PDB entry 9K09 | electron microscopy, 2.60 A resolution | chains C and v of the 48 polymer chains in the assembly

# Chain C
Molecule: Tail fiber protein
From: Anabaena phage A-4L
Reference sequence: A0A059PY41 (A0A059PY41_9CAUD); numbering as in UniProt (aligned over 1-372)
Amino-acid sequence (372 residues; row label = number of the first residue in the row):
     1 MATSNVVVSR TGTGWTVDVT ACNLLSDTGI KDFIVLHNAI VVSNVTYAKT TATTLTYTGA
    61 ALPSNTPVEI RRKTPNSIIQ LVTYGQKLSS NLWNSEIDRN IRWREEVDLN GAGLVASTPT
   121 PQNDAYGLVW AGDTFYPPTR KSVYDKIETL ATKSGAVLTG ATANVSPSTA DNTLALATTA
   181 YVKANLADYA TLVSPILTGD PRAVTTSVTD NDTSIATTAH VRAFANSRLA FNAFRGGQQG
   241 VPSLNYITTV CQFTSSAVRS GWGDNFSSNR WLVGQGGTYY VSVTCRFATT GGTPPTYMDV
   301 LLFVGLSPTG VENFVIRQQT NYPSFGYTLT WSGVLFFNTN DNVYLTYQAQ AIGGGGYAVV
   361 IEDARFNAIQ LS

# Chain v
Molecule: Tail tubular protein B
From: Anabaena phage A-4L
Reference sequence: A0A059PYE2 (A0A059PYE2_9CAUD); residue numbers follow UniProt; this construct covers 1-1015
Amino-acid sequence (1015 residues; numbered 1 to 1015; the number before each row is that of its first residue):
     1 MTDQFERNNI RNNEVAAEQS IQSNNFGGLN TLASPLNVPY QDSPLLLNTT VDTSGQVYKR
    61 KGTRITYTTT GTSTGCYITG FTSGLAYQFQ VAKRGRDILL FQTTNDVTSL LLTKSNVWDT
   121 RAEAVRPSVV TTSEVTPRVI FATGVNKPVQ LLFVEQQTTQ TANGTSVVFS SADRFVNAST
   181 ANCLVYVNRV LVSAPSFSYN AGTKQLTVSN LGSTVIGDVI DLVSVTWQWW AESQFWYGDR
   241 FFGSTTRFNS VSFDRVVKIP TSITTQNNGS DPYYRMRLYK QSNRTGSPNL NEVVQPQLAD
   301 DWAFSDGSIY NYSVNDYPNP SPFWVVFGAL VGGGQPSTVY FSRRRGLGFA NGTSVQASKI
   361 DVVVNGVQRT PIYTPGSAPD SVYRNYYTYF ADTTGAATGT SSTSLVNGIF FDAIPLGLAT
   421 NDTVEASNNT NIHIGSASIA TRYNYNDGSY IPAFGLGDFA DYLNGYYPSV VTFFQGRLVF
   481 GGFPHRPLQV VFSNVNDNIT PGRYYNSFSI TDDNTALSSA FDIILNSRPD DRVVALIEWQ
   541 SSLFILTRQA VFRANGGSSI LSSTNRVISY VSSNGCTNSR CIVRTDFNVM YLSDTGVYNI
   601 NPLVENGEYT VKELSIKIRD KFGVTREPVY EELPWMAYDS VNKQVLLGYP DVGQTNTSRY
   661 VYVYNTYRES WTEYNTPCGF NIWSTTEYTD RLLGTSVCSI LYTTTSSGTP SNFIIIRWNA
   721 SLYIDFIQRK THNGSSYELT TQPAVTHTTN VNQRRYGVNF TLTRQNTAFT INPVTTVNDL
   781 YVTLDGTLLT PNVDYIKEET GYIYLLSTFS TGQTLKIASS PEGNTTPNSW YTVYVNNIRQ
   841 VSPTPSAGTF TLGATNGDII NWGVNYLTIY TTPQFLWNSL GNFKRTQHAY LFLDNRDGVG
   901 VYVASDVNNG QDINQLTELY RVPINFNLSV MYNNQLDGST SYDVMGYDSM YWDEGVFDVS
   961 SPYDQYQPYQ TLKIPITGIG YAFQMLIWNH SDEYFKLGGY QIIAKQKGKR HIGRY
Not modelled in the structure: 1-10

# Interface between chain C and chain v
Residue-residue contacts (13; chain C residue first):
  V82(C) - W952(v)
  Y84(C) - D953(v)
  G85(C) - Y951(v)
  G85(C) - W952(v)
  G85(C) - D953(v)  hydrogen bond (backbone-side chain)
  Q86(C) - Y951(v)
  Q86(C) - W952(v)  hydrogen bond (backbone-backbone)
  K87(C) - S949(v)
  K87(C) - M950(v)
  K87(C) - Y951(v)
  K87(C) - W952(v)
  L88(C) - M950(v)  hydrogen bond (backbone-backbone)
  L88(C) - W952(v)
Interface residues without a listed pair, chain C (7 interface residues in all): T83

# Summary
7 residues of chain C and 5 residues of chain v are in contact, with 3 hydrogen bonds. Polar pairs include
G85(C)-D953(v), Q86(C)-W952(v) and L88(C)-M950(v).
Chain C is Tail fiber protein and chain v is Tail tubular protein B, both from Anabaena phage A-4L; the
structure, Cyanophage A4 portal-tail complex, was determined by electron microscopy together with 9JWB, 9K2V
and 9K3A from the same study.
